PDB entry 2R73 | X-ray diffraction, 2.50 A resolution | chains A and C

Chain A (and C):
Name: Trichosurin
Source organism: Trichosurus vulpecula
Notes: chain C of this document is another copy of the same molecule, construct and numbering; everything in this record applies to it too
Reference sequence: Q29147 (TRIC_TRIVU); residues 2-166 here correspond to UniProt positions 16-180 (UniProt number = residue number + 14)
Sequence (166 residues; numbered 1 to 166; the number before each row is that of its first residue):
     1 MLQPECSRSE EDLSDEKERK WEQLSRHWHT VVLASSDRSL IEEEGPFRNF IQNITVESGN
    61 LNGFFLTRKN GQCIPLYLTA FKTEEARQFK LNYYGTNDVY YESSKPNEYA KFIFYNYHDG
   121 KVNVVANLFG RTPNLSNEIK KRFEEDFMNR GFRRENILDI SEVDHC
Disordered / not traced: 1-20
Sequence notes: initiating methionine (1); engineered mutation Glu-102 (Gly116 in Q29147)
Disulfide bonds: Cys-73/Cys-166
Reported in the primary citation:
  - conformationally variable residues (order/disorder transition, side-chain flip): Trp-21 to Leu-24, Tyr-94
  - self-association interface (contacts with another copy of this molecule); pairs are residue here / residue on that copy: Arg-150/Asp-98 (salt bridge)

How chain A and chain C interact:
Contacting residue pairs - 30 pairs, chain A then chain C:
  Ser-36(A) with Val-122(C)
  Glu-85(A) with Arg-87(C), salt bridge; Glu-102(C); Ser-103(C), hydrogen bond (side chain-backbone)
  Ala-86(A) with Arg-87(C), hydrogen bond (backbone-side chain)
  Arg-87(A) with Glu-85(C), salt bridge
  Gln-88(A) with Arg-87(C)
  Lys-90(A) with Arg-150(C)
  Thr-96(A) with Arg-150(C)
  Asp-98(A) with Arg-150(C), salt bridge
  Tyr-100(A) with Arg-87(C); Tyr-100(C), hydrophobic; Tyr-115(C)
  Tyr-101(A) with Glu-85(C)
  Glu-102(A) with Glu-85(C)
  Tyr-115(A) with Asp-98(C); Tyr-115(C), hydrophobic; Tyr-117(C)
  Tyr-117(A) with Tyr-115(C); Val-124(C); Arg-150(C); Phe-152(C), hydrophobic
  Gly-120(A) with Gly-151(C)
  Val-122(A) with Ser-36(C)
  Val-124(A) with Tyr-117(C); Val-122(C), hydrophobic
  Arg-150(A) with Lys-90(C); Asp-98(C), salt bridge; Tyr-117(C)
  Phe-152(A) with Tyr-117(C), hydrophobic
Other interface residues (no listed pair), chain A (21 interface residues in all): Ser-103, Phe-147, Asn-149
Other interface residues (no listed pair), chain C (19 interface residues in all): Gln-88, Thr-96, Tyr-101, Asn-149

Overview:
21 residues of chain A face 19 of chain C across their interface; the contacts include 2 hydrogen bonds and 4
salt bridges. Polar contacts include Glu-85(A)/Arg-87(C), Asp-98(A)/Arg-150(C) and Glu-85(A)/Ser-103(C). From
the paper: conformational variability at Trp-21(A) and Tyr-94(A); a self-association interface involving
Arg-150(A).
Both chains are Trichosurin (Trichosurus vulpecula). Entry 2R73 (Crystal Structure of the Possum Milk Whey
Lipocalin Trichosurin at pH 8.2) was determined by X-ray diffraction, deposited together with 2R74 and 2RA6.
